Entry 6ZN3 (X-ray diffraction, 2.51 A resolution); this record covers chains B and C of the 3 polymer chains in the assembly.

== Chain B ==
Name: Myosin A tail domain interacting protein
Source organism: Plasmodium falciparum 3D7
Reference sequence: Q8I4W8 (Q8I4W8_PLAF7); residue numbers follow UniProt; this construct covers 60-204
Sequence (147 residues; each row starts with the number of its first residue):
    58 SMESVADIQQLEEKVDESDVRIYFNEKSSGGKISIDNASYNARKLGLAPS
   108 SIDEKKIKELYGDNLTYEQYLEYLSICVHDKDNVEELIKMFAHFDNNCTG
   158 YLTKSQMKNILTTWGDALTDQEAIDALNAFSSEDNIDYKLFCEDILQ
Not modelled in the structure: 58-64
Sequence notes: expression tag (58-59)

== Chain C ==
Name: Myosin-A
Source organism: Plasmodium falciparum 3D7
Reference sequence: Q8IDR3 (MYOA_PLAF7); residues 775-816 here = UniProt positions 775-816
Sequence (43 residues; numbered 774 to 816; the number before each row is that of its first residue):
   774 SVEWENCVSVIEAAILKHKYKQKVNKNIPSLLRVQAHIRKKMV
Sequence notes: expression tag (774)

== Interface between chain B and chain C ==
Pairs across the interface (53; chain B residue first):
  Tyr97(B) with Val816(C), hydrophobic
  Arg100(B) with Arg812(C); Lys813(C)
  Gly103(B) with Lys813(C)
  Leu104(B) with Lys813(C)
  Ala105(B) with Arg806(C), hydrogen bond (backbone-side chain); Ala809(C); His810(C)
  Pro106(B) with Ala809(C)
  Ser107(B) with Arg806(C)
  Ile109(B) with Leu805(C), hydrophobic
  Asp110(B) with Arg806(C), salt bridge
  His136(B) with Arg806(C)
  Asp139(B) with Arg806(C), salt bridge; His810(C), salt bridge
  Glu143(B) with Ser803(C), hydrogen bond (backbone-side chain)
  Leu144(B) with Ser803(C), hydrogen bond (backbone-side chain); Arg806(C); Val807(C)
  Lys146(B) with Asn800(C); Ser803(C)
  Met147(B) with Val797(C); Asn800(C); Ile801(C), hydrophobic; Ser803(C)
  Phe148(B) with Val807(C), hydrophobic
  His150(B) with Lys796(C); Val797(C); Asn800(C)
  Phe151(B) with Val797(C), hydrophobic
  Ile167(B) with Leu804(C)
  Leu168(B) with Val807(C), hydrophobic; Gln808(C), hydrogen bond (backbone-side chain)
  Trp171(B) with Leu804(C); Gln808(C), hydrogen bond (backbone-side chain)
  Gly172(B) with Leu805(C); Gln808(C)
  Asp173(B) with Leu805(C); Gln808(C), hydrogen bond (backbone-side chain); Arg812(C), hydrogen bond (backbone-side chain)
  Ala174(B) with Gln808(C); Arg812(C), hydrogen bond (backbone-side chain)
  Leu175(B) with Ile811(C), hydrophobic; Arg812(C)
  Glu179(B) with Arg812(C), salt bridge
  Ala183(B) with Ile811(C), hydrophobic
  Phe198(B) with Ile811(C), hydrophobic
  Asp201(B) with Lys814(C), salt bridge
  Ile202(B) with Val807(C); His810(C); Lys813(C), hydrogen bond (backbone-side chain)
  Leu203(B) with His810(C); Lys813(C), hydrogen bond (backbone-side chain)
Other interface residues (no listed pair), chain B (38 interface residues in all): Lys101, Ser108, Ile145, Asp182, Ala186, Cys199, Gln204
Other interface residues (no listed pair), chain C (19 interface residues in all): Lys799, Met815

== In short ==
The interface between chain B and chain C involves 38 residues on one side and 19 on the other, with 10
hydrogen bonds and 5 salt bridges. Polar pairs include Asp110(B)-Arg806(C), Asp139(B)-Arg806(C) and
Asp139(B)-His810(C).
Chain B is Myosin A tail domain interacting protein and chain C is Myosin-A, both from Plasmodium falciparum
3D7; the structure, Plasmodium facliparum glideosome trimeric sub-complex, was determined by X-ray
diffraction, deposited together with 6TJ4, 6TJ5 and 6TJ6.
